PDB entry 8ESZ | electron microscopy, 3.40 A resolution | chains S1 and V1 of the 43 polymer chains in the assembly

[Chain S1]
Protein: NADH-ubiquinone oxidoreductase 75 kDa subunit, mitochondrial
Source organism: Drosophila melanogaster
Notes: EC 7.1.1.2
UniProt: Q94511 (NDUS1_DROME); residue numbers follow UniProt; this construct covers 1-731
Amino-acid sequence (731 residues; each row starts with the number of its first residue):
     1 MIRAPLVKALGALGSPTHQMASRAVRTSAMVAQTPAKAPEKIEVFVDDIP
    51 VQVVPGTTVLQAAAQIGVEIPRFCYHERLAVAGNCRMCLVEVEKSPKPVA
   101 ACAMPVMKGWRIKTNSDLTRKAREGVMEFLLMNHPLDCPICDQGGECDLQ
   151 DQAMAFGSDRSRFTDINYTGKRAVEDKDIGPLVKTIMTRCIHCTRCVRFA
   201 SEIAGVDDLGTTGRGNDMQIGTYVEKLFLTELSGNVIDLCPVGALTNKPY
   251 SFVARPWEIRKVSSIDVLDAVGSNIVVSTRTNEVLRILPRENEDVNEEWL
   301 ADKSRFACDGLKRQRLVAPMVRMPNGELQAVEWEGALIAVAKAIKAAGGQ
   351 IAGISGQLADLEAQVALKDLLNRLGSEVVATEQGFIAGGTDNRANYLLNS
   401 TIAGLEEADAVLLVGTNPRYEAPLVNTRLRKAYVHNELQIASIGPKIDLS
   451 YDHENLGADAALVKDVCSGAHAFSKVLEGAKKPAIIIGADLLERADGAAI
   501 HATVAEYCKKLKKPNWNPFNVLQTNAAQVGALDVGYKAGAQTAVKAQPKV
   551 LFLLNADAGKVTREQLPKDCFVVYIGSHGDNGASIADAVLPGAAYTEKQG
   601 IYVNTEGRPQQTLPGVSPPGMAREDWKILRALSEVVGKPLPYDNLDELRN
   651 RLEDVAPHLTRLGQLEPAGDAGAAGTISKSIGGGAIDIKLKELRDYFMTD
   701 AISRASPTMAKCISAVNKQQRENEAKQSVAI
Unresolved in the structure: 1-38, 673-678, 728-731
Ion coordination: 2Fe-2S cluster Fe: Cys-74, Cys-85, Cys-88, Cys-102; 4Fe-4S cluster Fe site 1: His-134, Cys-138, Cys-141, Cys-147; 4Fe-4S cluster Fe site 2: Cys-190, Cys-193, Cys-196, Cys-240
Small-molecule neighbours:
  - 2Fe-2S cluster (FES): Arg-72, Phe-73, Cys-74, Tyr-75, Ala-82, Gly-83, Asn-84, Cys-85, Arg-86, Met-87, Cys-88, Ala-100, Cys-102
  - 4Fe-4S cluster (SF4), molecule 1: His-134, Pro-135, Asp-137, Cys-138, Cys-141, Gly-144, Cys-147, Leu-149, Gln-150, Arg-189, Val-242
  - 4Fe-4S cluster (SF4), molecule 2: Met-187, Cys-190, Ile-191, His-192, Cys-193, Thr-194, Arg-195, Cys-196, Ile-220, Leu-239, Cys-240, Pro-241, Val-242, Ala-244, Leu-245
Swiss-Prot annotation at these positions:
  - binding site ([2Fe-2S] cluster): Cys-74, Cys-85, Cys-88, Cys-102
  - binding site ([4Fe-4S] cluster): His-134, Cys-138, Cys-141, Cys-147, Cys-190, Cys-193, Cys-196, Cys-240
Reported in the primary citation:
  - conformationally variable residues (order/disorder transition): Leu-665 to Ala-685

[Chain V1]
Protein: NADH dehydrogenase [ubiquinone] flavoprotein 1, mitochondrial
Source organism: Drosophila melanogaster
Notes: EC 7.1.1.2
UniProt: Q9VMI3 (Q9VMI3_DROME); residues 1-474 here = UniProt positions 1-474
Amino-acid sequence (474 residues; numbered 1 to 474; the number before each row is that of its first residue):
     1 MAAIVRFNLLTKPQIVATLPASLHVQRFQSTQAPPPGTPPPQTKTKFGPL
    51 ADEDRIFTNLYGRHDWRLKGALKRGDWYKTKEIVLKGADWIVNEIKTSGL
   101 RGRGGAGFPSGMKWSFMNKPGDGRPKYLVVNADEGEPGTCKDREIMRHDP
   151 HKLVEGCLIAGRAMGAQAAYIYIRGEFYNEASNMQLAIAEAYQAGLIGKN
   201 ACGTGYDFDVFMHRGAGAYICGEETALIESLEGKQGKPRLKPPFPADVGV
   251 FGCPTTVTNVETVAVAPTICRRGGVWFASFGRTRNSGTKLFNISGHVNRP
   301 CTVEEEMSIPLKELIERHCGGVTGGWDNLLGVIPGGSSTPIIPKNVCDDV
   351 IMDFDGLIAAQTSLGTAAIIVMDKSTDVIKAIARLISFYKHESCGQCTPC
   401 REGIGWMNKIMTRFVKGDAQPAEIDMLWEISKQIEGHTICALGDGAAWPV
   451 QGLIRHFRPEIEKRMQLHAKRVSN
Unresolved in the structure: 1-36
Ion coordination: 4Fe-4S cluster Fe: Cys-394, Cys-397, Cys-400, Cys-440
Small-molecule neighbours:
  - FMN (flavin mononucleotide): Gly-102, Arg-103, Gly-104, Ala-106, Phe-108, Ser-110, Lys-113, Asn-131, Asp-133, Glu-134, Gly-135, Tyr-219, Ile-220, Gly-222, Glu-223, Glu-224, Val-257, Thr-258, Asn-259, Thr-262, Cys-440, Ala-441, Leu-442
  - 4Fe-4S cluster (SF4): Ile-220, Pro-238, Ser-393, Cys-394, Gly-395, Gln-396, Cys-397, Cys-400, Arg-401, Thr-438, Ile-439, Cys-440, Leu-442, Gly-443

[Chain S1 / chain V1 interface]
Residue-residue contacts - 69 pairs, chain S1 then chain V1:
  Gly-83(S1) / Cys-397(V1)
  Gly-83(S1) / Ile-439(V1)
  Asn-84(S1) / Gln-396(V1)
  Asn-84(S1) / Cys-397(V1)
  Asn-84(S1) / Thr-398(V1)  hydrogen bond (backbone-backbone)
  Asn-84(S1) / Arg-401(V1)
  Cys-85(S1) / Thr-398(V1)  hydrogen bond (backbone-side chain)
  Arg-86(S1) / Leu-240(V1)
  Arg-86(S1) / Pro-399(V1)
  Arg-86(S1) / His-437(V1)
  Arg-86(S1) / Ile-439(V1)
  Leu-89(S1) / His-437(V1)
  Lys-97(S1) / Gly-436(V1)
  Lys-97(S1) / Thr-438(V1)
  Pro-98(S1) / Gly-436(V1)
  Pro-98(S1) / His-437(V1)
  Ala-103(S1) / Leu-240(V1)  hydrophobic
  Ala-103(S1) / Pro-242(V1)
  Met-104(S1) / Pro-242(V1)  hydrophobic
  Pro-105(S1) / Pro-242(V1)
  Ala-122(S1) / His-437(V1)
  Gly-125(S1) / Gln-433(V1)
  Val-126(S1) / Thr-398(V1)
  Val-126(S1) / Pro-399(V1)  hydrophobic
  Glu-128(S1) / Trp-406(V1)
  Glu-128(S1) / Gln-433(V1)
  Phe-129(S1) / Pro-399(V1)  hydrophobic
  Phe-129(S1) / Glu-402(V1)
  Phe-129(S1) / Gly-403(V1)
  Phe-129(S1) / Trp-406(V1)  hydrophobic
  Phe-129(S1) / Ile-430(V1)
  Phe-129(S1) / Gln-433(V1)
  Phe-129(S1) / Ile-434(V1)  hydrophobic
  Leu-130(S1) / Thr-398(V1)
  Met-132(S1) / Glu-402(V1)
  Met-132(S1) / Trp-406(V1)  hydrophobic
  Asn-133(S1) / Glu-402(V1)  hydrogen bond
  Arg-162(S1) / Trp-406(V1)
  Arg-162(S1) / Met-426(V1)
  Arg-162(S1) / Glu-429(V1)  salt bridge
  Arg-162(S1) / Gln-433(V1)
  Phe-163(S1) / Trp-406(V1)  hydrophobic
  Thr-164(S1) / Arg-413(V1)
  Thr-164(S1) / Glu-423(V1)  hydrogen bond
  Asp-165(S1) / Trp-406(V1)
  Asp-165(S1) / Lys-409(V1)
  Asp-165(S1) / Arg-413(V1)  salt bridge
  Tyr-168(S1) / Arg-413(V1)  hydrogen bond
  Tyr-168(S1) / Asp-418(V1)
  Thr-169(S1) / Lys-409(V1)
  Gly-170(S1) / Lys-409(V1)
  Arg-172(S1) / Glu-402(V1)  salt bridge
  Ile-191(S1) / Arg-401(V1)  hydrogen bond (backbone-side chain)
  His-192(S1) / Arg-401(V1)  hydrogen bond
  Thr-211(S1) / Gln-235(V1)  hydrogen bond
  Thr-211(S1) / Lys-237(V1)
  Arg-214(S1) / Gly-217(V1)
  Arg-214(S1) / Ala-218(V1)
  Arg-214(S1) / His-391(V1)
  Arg-214(S1) / Glu-392(V1)  salt bridge
  Arg-214(S1) / Ser-393(V1)
  Arg-214(S1) / Cys-394(V1)
  Gly-215(S1) / Ser-393(V1)  hydrogen bond (backbone-backbone)
  Gly-215(S1) / Cys-394(V1)  hydrogen bond (backbone-backbone)
  Gly-215(S1) / Gly-395(V1)
  Gly-215(S1) / Arg-401(V1)
  Asn-216(S1) / Arg-401(V1)
  Asn-216(S1) / Glu-402(V1)
  Met-218(S1) / Gly-395(V1)
Also at the interface, not in a pair above, chain V1 (33 interface residues in all): Ile-410

[In short]
The chain S1/chain V1 interface involves 33 residues from each chain; the contacts include 10 hydrogen bonds
and 4 salt bridges. Polar contacts include Arg-162(S1)/Glu-429(V1), Asp-165(S1)/Arg-413(V1) and
Arg-172(S1)/Glu-402(V1). Chain S1 binds 4Fe-4S cluster and 2Fe-2S cluster. Chain V1 binds flavin
mononucleotide and 4Fe-4S cluster. The paper reports conformational variability at Leu-665(S1).
Chain S1 is NADH-ubiquinone oxidoreductase 75 kDa subunit, mitochondrial and chain V1 is NADH dehydrogenase
[ubiquinone] flavoprotein 1, mitochondrial, both from Drosophila melanogaster; the structure, Structure of
mitochondrial complex I from Drosophila melanogaster, Helix-locked state, was determined by electron
microscopy (same publication as 8ESW).
